PDB entry 2CN0 | X-ray diffraction, 1.30 A resolution | chains H and I of the 3 polymer chains in the assembly

== Chain H ==
Molecule: Prothrombin precursor
From: Homo sapiens
Notes: EC 3.4.21.5
UniProt: P00734 (THRB_HUMAN); the construct lacks a stretch of the UniProt sequence and is renumbered around it, so the offset changes along the chain: 16-36 = UniProt 364-384; 37-60 = UniProt 386-409; 61-77 = UniProt 419-435; 78-97 = UniProt 437-456; 7 more segments
Sequence (257 residues; row label = number of the first residue in the row; note: 3 numbers in that range are skipped by the numbering (no residue carries them; nothing is unmodelled there); a row labelled like 60A-60I holds insertion residues (60A, then the next letters in order)):
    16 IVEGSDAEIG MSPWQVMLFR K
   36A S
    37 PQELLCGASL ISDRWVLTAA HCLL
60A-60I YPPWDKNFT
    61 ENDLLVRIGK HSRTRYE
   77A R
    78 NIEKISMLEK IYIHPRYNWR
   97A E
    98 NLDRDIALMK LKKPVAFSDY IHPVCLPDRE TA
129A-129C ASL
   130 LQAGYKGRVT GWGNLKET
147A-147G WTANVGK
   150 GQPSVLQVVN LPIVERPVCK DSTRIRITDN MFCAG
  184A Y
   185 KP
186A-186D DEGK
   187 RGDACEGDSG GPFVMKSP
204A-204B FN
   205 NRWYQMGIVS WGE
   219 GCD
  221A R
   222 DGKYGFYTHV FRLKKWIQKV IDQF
Unresolved in the structure: 147A-147G
Cystine bridges: Cys42-Cys58, Cys168-Cys182, Cys191-Cys220
Metal / ion sites: Ca2+: Lys169, Thr172, Phe204A; Na+: Arg221A, Lys224
Ligand contacts: F25 (4-(1r,3as,4r,8as,8br)-[1-difluoromethyl-2-(4-fluorobenzyl)-3-oxodecahydropyrrolo[3,4-a]pyrrolizin-4-yl]benzamidine): His57, Tyr60A, Trp60D, Glu97A, Asn98, Leu99, Ile174, Asp189, Ala190, Glu192, Ser195, Val213, Ser214, Trp215, Gly216, Gly219, Cys220, Gly226

== Chain I ==
Molecule: Hirudin iia
Notes: fragment: hirudin c-terminus, residues 56-65
UniProt: P28503 (ITHC_HIRME); residues 2-11 here correspond to UniProt positions 56-65 (UniProt number = residue number + 54)
Sequence (11 residues; numbered 1 to 11; the number before each row is that of its first residue):
     1 XFEEIPEEYL Q
Unresolved in the structure: 7-11
Modified positions: SIN (succinic acid) at position 1

== Chain H / chain I interface ==
Contacting residue pairs (20):
  Phe34(H) - Phe2(I)  hydrophobic
  Phe34(H) - Ile5(I)  hydrophobic
  Gln38(H) - Phe2(I)
  Gln38(H) - Glu3(I)
  Gln38(H) - Glu4(I)
  Gln38(H) - Ile5(I)
  Glu39(H) - Phe2(I)
  Leu40(H) - Phe2(I)
  Leu65(H) - Ile5(I)  hydrophobic
  Arg67(H) - Ile5(I)
  Arg73(H) - SIN_1(I)
  Arg73(H) - Phe2(I)
  Thr74(H) - SIN_1(I)
  Thr74(H) - Phe2(I)
  Thr74(H) - Glu3(I)  hydrogen bond (backbone-backbone)
  Arg75(H) - Glu3(I)
  Tyr76(H) - Glu3(I)  hydrogen bond (backbone-side chain)
  Tyr76(H) - Glu4(I)
  Tyr76(H) - Pro6(I)
  Ile82(H) - Ile5(I)  hydrophobic
Also at the interface, not in a pair above, chain H (12 interface residues in all): Met32

== Summary ==
12 residues of chain H and 6 residues of chain I are in contact; the contacts include 2 hydrogen bonds. Among
the polar pairs are Tyr76(H)-Glu3(I) and Thr74(H)-Glu3(I). Chain H binds compound F25. Lys169(H), Thr172(H)
and Phe204A(H) coordinate Ca2+. Arg221A(H) and Lys224(H) coordinate Na+.
Here chain H is Prothrombin precursor (Homo sapiens) and chain I is Hirudin iia. Entry 2CN0 (Complex of
Recombinant Human Thrombin with a Designed Inhibitor) was determined by X-ray diffraction.
